2NPH - chains A and B of the 4 polymer chains in the assembly; structure by X-ray diffraction, 1.65 A resolution.

[Chain A]
Molecule: Protease retropepsin
Source organism: Human immunodeficiency virus 1
Notes: EC 3.4.23.16
UniProt: Q72874 (Q72874_9HIV1); residues 1-99 here = UniProt positions 1-99
Amino-acid sequence (99 residues; numbered 1 to 99; the number before each row is that of its first residue):
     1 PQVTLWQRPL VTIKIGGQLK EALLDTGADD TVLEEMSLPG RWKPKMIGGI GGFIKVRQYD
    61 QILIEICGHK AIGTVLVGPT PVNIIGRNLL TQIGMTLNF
Sequence notes: engineered mutation Met95 (Cys in Q72874)
Reported in the primary citation:
  - catalytic residues: Asp25
  - binding site for tetrapeptide fragment: Asp25

[Chain B]
Molecule: Protease retropepsin
Source organism: Human immunodeficiency virus 1
Notes: EC 3.4.23.16
UniProt: Q72874 (Q72874_9HIV1); residues 1001-1099 here correspond to UniProt positions 1-99 (UniProt number = residue number - 1000)
Amino-acid sequence (99 residues; each row starts with the number of its first residue):
  1001 PQVTLWQRPL VTIKIGGQLK EALLDTGADD TVLEEMSLPG RWKPKMIGGI GGFIKVRQYD
  1061 QILIEICGHK AIGTVLVGPT PVNIIGRNLL TQIGMTLNF
Sequence notes: engineered mutation Met1095 (Cys95 in Q72874)
Reported in the primary citation:
  - binding site for pentapeptide fragment: Asp1025

[Interface between chain A and chain B]
Pairs across the interface - 97 pairs, chain A then chain B:
  Pro1(A) - Asn1098(B)
  Pro1(A) - Phe1099(B)  hydrogen bond (backbone-backbone)
  Gln2(A) - Thr1096(B)
  Gln2(A) - Leu1097(B)
  Gln2(A) - Asn1098(B)
  Val3(A) - Thr1096(B)
  Val3(A) - Leu1097(B)  hydrogen bond (backbone-backbone)
  Thr4(A) - Thr1096(B)
  Leu5(A) - Thr1026(B)
  Leu5(A) - Arg1087(B)  hydrogen bond (backbone-side chain)
  Leu5(A) - Leu1090(B)  hydrophobic
  Leu5(A) - Thr1091(B)
  Leu5(A) - Met1095(B)
  Trp6(A) - Arg1087(B)  hydrogen bond (backbone-side chain)
  Trp6(A) - Thr1091(B)
  Gln7(A) - Arg1087(B)
  Arg8(A) - Asp1029(B)  salt bridge
  Arg8(A) - Arg1087(B)
  Pro9(A) - Thr1026(B)
  Pro9(A) - Arg1087(B)
  Leu23(A) - Gly1027(B)
  Leu24(A) - Thr1026(B)  hydrogen bond (backbone-side chain)
  Leu24(A) - Gly1027(B)
  Leu24(A) - Leu1097(B)  hydrophobic
  Asp25(A) - Asp1025(B)
  Asp25(A) - Thr1026(B)
  Asp25(A) - Gly1027(B)  hydrogen bond (side chain-backbone)
  Thr26(A) - Leu1005(B)
  Thr26(A) - Pro1009(B)
  Thr26(A) - Leu1024(B)  hydrogen bond (side chain-backbone)
  Thr26(A) - Asp1025(B)
  Thr26(A) - Thr1026(B)  hydrogen bond (side chain-backbone)
  Thr26(A) - Leu1097(B)
  Gly27(A) - Leu1023(B)
  Gly27(A) - Leu1024(B)
  Gly27(A) - Asp1025(B)  hydrogen bond (backbone-side chain)
  Asp29(A) - Arg1008(B)  salt bridge
  Val32(A) - Ile1050(B)  hydrophobic
  Ile47(A) - Ile1050(B)  hydrophobic
  Gly48(A) - Ile1050(B)
  Gly49(A) - Ile1050(B)
  Ile50(A) - Gly1049(B)
  Ile50(A) - Ile1050(B)
  Ile50(A) - Gly1051(B)  hydrogen bond (backbone-backbone)
  Ile50(A) - Gly1052(B)
  Ile50(A) - Ile1054(B)  hydrophobic
  Ile50(A) - Thr1080(B)
  Ile50(A) - Pro1081(B)
  Ile50(A) - Ile1084(B)  hydrophobic
  Gly51(A) - Gly1051(B)
  Gly51(A) - Gly1052(B)
  Gly51(A) - Phe1053(B)
  Gly51(A) - Ile1054(B)
  Gly52(A) - Gly1051(B)
  Phe53(A) - Gly1051(B)
  Ile54(A) - Ile1050(B)
  Cys67(A) - Phe1099(B)  hydrophobic
  His69(A) - Phe1099(B)  hydrogen bond (side chain-backbone)
  Thr80(A) - Ile1050(B)
  Ile84(A) - Ile1050(B)  hydrophobic
  Arg87(A) - Leu1005(B)  hydrogen bond (side chain-backbone)
  Arg87(A) - Trp1006(B)  hydrogen bond (side chain-backbone)
  Arg87(A) - Gln1007(B)
  Arg87(A) - Arg1008(B)
  Arg87(A) - Pro1009(B)
  Thr91(A) - Leu1005(B)
  Thr91(A) - Trp1006(B)
  Ile93(A) - Phe1099(B)
  Gly94(A) - Asn1098(B)
  Gly94(A) - Phe1099(B)
  Met95(A) - Leu1005(B)
  Met95(A) - Leu1097(B)  hydrophobic
  Met95(A) - Asn1098(B)
  Met95(A) - Phe1099(B)  hydrophobic
  Thr96(A) - Gln1002(B)
  Thr96(A) - Val1003(B)
  Thr96(A) - Thr1096(B)
  Thr96(A) - Leu1097(B)
  Thr96(A) - Asn1098(B)  hydrogen bond (backbone-backbone)
  Leu97(A) - Gln1002(B)
  Leu97(A) - Val1003(B)  hydrogen bond (backbone-backbone)
  Leu97(A) - Leu1024(B)  hydrophobic
  Leu97(A) - Thr1026(B)
  Leu97(A) - Thr1096(B)
  Leu97(A) - Leu1097(B)  hydrophobic
  Asn98(A) - Pro1001(B)
  Asn98(A) - Gln1002(B)  hydrogen bond
  Asn98(A) - Val1003(B)
  Asn98(A) - Gly1094(B)
  Asn98(A) - Met1095(B)
  Asn98(A) - Thr1096(B)  hydrogen bond (backbone-backbone)
  Asn98(A) - Asn1098(B)  hydrogen bond
  Phe99(A) - Pro1001(B)  hydrogen bond (backbone-backbone)
  Phe99(A) - Cys1067(B)  hydrophobic
  Phe99(A) - Ile1093(B)
  Phe99(A) - Gly1094(B)
  Phe99(A) - Met1095(B)  hydrophobic
Other interface residues (no listed pair), chain A (40 interface residues in all): Ile66, Pro81, Leu90
Other interface residues (no listed pair), chain B (39 interface residues in all): Thr1004, Val1032, Ile1047, Gly1048, His1069
Interface features reported in the paper:
  - interface residues, chain A: Asp25(A)

[In short]
40 residues of chain A and 39 residues of chain B are in contact; the contacts include 19 hydrogen bonds and 2
salt bridges. Polar pairs include Arg8(A)-Asp1029(B), Asp29(A)-Arg1008(B) and Leu5(A)-Arg1087(B). The paper
reports the catalytic residue Asp25(A); a binding site for tetrapeptide fragment at Asp25(A).
Both chains are Protease retropepsin (Human immunodeficiency virus 1). Entry 2NPH (Crystal structure of HIV1
protease in situ product complex) was determined by X-ray diffraction.
